9FG9 - chains A and B of the 5 polymer chains in the assembly; structure by electron microscopy, 2.70 A resolution.

== Chain A ==
Molecule: Gamma-aminobutyric acid receptor subunit alpha-1
Source organism: Homo sapiens
UniProt: P14867 (GBRA1_HUMAN); residues 1-429 here correspond to UniProt positions 28-456 (UniProt number = residue number + 27)
Chain sequence (464 residues; each row starts with the number of its first residue; numbers below 1 keep their minus sign (Met-34 is residue -34)):
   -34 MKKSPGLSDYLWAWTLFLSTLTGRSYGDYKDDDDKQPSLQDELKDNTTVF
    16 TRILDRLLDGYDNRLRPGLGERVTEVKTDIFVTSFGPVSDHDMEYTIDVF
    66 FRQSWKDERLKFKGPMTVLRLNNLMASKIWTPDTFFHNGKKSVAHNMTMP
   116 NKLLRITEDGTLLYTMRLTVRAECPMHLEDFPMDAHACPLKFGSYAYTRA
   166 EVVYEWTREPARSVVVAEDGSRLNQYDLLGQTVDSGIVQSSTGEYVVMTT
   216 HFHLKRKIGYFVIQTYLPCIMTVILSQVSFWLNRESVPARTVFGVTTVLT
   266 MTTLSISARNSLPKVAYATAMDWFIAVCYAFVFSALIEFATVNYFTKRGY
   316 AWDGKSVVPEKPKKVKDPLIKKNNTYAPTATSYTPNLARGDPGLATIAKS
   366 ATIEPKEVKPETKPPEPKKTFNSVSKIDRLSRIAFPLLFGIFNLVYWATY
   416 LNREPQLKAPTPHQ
Not modelled in the structure: -34 to 11, 326-383, 419-429
Sequence notes: initiating methionine (-34); expression tag (-33 to 0)
Disulfide bonds: Cys139-Cys153
Glycans and other covalent adducts: glycan linked to Asn111
UniProt features mapped onto this chain:
  - binding site (4-aminobutanoate): Arg67, Thr130
  - binding site (3alpha-hydroxy-5alpha-pregnan-11,20-dione): Trp246
  - glycosylation (N-linked (GlcNAc...) asparagine): Asn11, Asn111

== Chain B ==
Molecule: Gamma-aminobutyric acid receptor subunit beta-3
Source organism: Homo sapiens
UniProt: P28472 (GBRB3_HUMAN), isoform P28472-2; residues -24 to 448 here correspond to UniProt positions 1-473 (UniProt number = residue number + 25)
Chain sequence (473 residues; row label = number of the first residue in the row; numbers below 1 keep their minus sign (Met-24 is residue -24)):
   -24 MCSGLLELLLPIWLSWTLGTRGSEPRSVNDPGNMSFVKETVDKLLKGYDI
    26 RLRPDFGGPPVCVGMNIDIASIDMVSEVNMDYTLTMYFQQYWRDKRLAYS
    76 GIPLNLTLDNRVADQLWVPDTYFLNDKKSFVHGVTVKNRMIRLHPDGTVL
   126 YGLRITTTAACMMDLRRYPLDEQNCTLEIESYGYTTDDIEFYWRGGDKAV
   176 TGVERIELPQFSIVEHRLVSRNVVFATGAYPRLSLSFRLKRNIGYFILQT
   226 YMPSILITILSWVSFWINYDASAARVALGITTVLTMTTINTHLRETLPKI
   276 PYVKAIDMYLMGCFVFVFLALLEYAFVNYIFFGRGPQRQKKLAEKTAKAK
   326 NDRSKSESNRVDAHGNILLTSLEVHNEMNEVSGGIGDTRNSAISFDNSGI
   376 QYRKQSMPREGHGRFLGDRSLPHKKTHLRRRSSQLKIKIPDLTDVNAIDR
   426 WSRIVFPFTFSLFNLVYWLYYVN
Not modelled in the structure: -24 to 7, 314-413, 448
Disulfide bonds: Cys136-Cys150
Glycans and other covalent adducts: N-acetylglucosamine (NAG) linked to Asn80; glycan linked to Asn149
UniProt features mapped onto this chain:
  - binding site (benzamidine): Asp95 to Tyr97, Glu155 to Tyr157, Phe200
  - binding site (4-aminobutanoate): Tyr97, Glu155, Tyr157, Thr202
  - binding site (histamine): Tyr97, Ser156, Tyr157, Thr202
  - glycosylation (N-linked (GlcNAc...) asparagine): Asn8, Asn80, Asn149

== Chain A / chain B interface ==
Residue-residue contacts - 117 pairs, chain A then chain B:
  Thr12(A) with Leu27(B)
  Phe15(A) with Leu27(B), hydrophobic; Phe31(B), hydrophobic
  Thr16(A) with Asp24(B), hydrogen bond; Leu27(B)
  Leu19(A) with Arg26(B); Leu27(B), hydrophobic
  Asp20(A) with Arg26(B), salt bridge
  Leu23(A) with Arg26(B)
  Phe46(A) with Phe200(B), hydrophobic
  Phe65(A) with Tyr97(B); Leu99(B), hydrophobic; Tyr157(B), hydrophobic; Phe200(B), hydrophobic
  Arg67(A) with Ala201(B); Thr202(B)
  Met81(A) with Gly32(B)
  Leu84(A) with Phe31(B), hydrophobic
  Arg85(A) with Phe31(B); Tyr159(B); Asp163(B), salt bridge
  Leu86(A) with Arg26(B)
  Asn87(A) with Ile25(B), hydrogen bond (side chain-backbone); Arg26(B); Tyr159(B)
  Leu89(A) with Ile25(B), hydrophobic; Arg26(B)
  His110(A) with Asp101(B); Lys102(B)
  Met112(A) with Thr96(B); Tyr97(B); Phe98(B), hydrophobic; Ser104(B); Phe105(B); Val106(B); Ile130(B), hydrophobic
  Thr113(A) with Thr96(B), hydrogen bond (backbone-backbone); Leu128(B); Ile130(B)
  Met114(A) with Val93(B), hydrophobic; Pro94(B); Thr96(B)
  Asn116(A) with Tyr97(B); Tyr157(B)
  Lys117(A) with Tyr157(B)
  Leu118(A) with Tyr157(B); Gly158(B); Tyr205(B)
  Arg120(A) with Gly158(B), hydrogen bond (side chain-backbone); Thr160(B); Thr202(B), hydrogen bond (side chain-backbone); Tyr205(B), hydrogen bond
  Leu128(A) with Thr202(B)
  Thr130(A) with Tyr157(B), hydrogen bond
  Met131(A) with Tyr157(B), hydrogen bond (backbone-side chain)
  Arg132(A) with Tyr97(B); Phe98(B), hydrogen bond (side chain-backbone); Leu99(B), hydrogen bond (side chain-backbone); Asp101(B), salt bridge; Tyr157(B), hydrogen bond (backbone-side chain)
  Ser186(A) with Met137(B)
  Arg187(A) with Asn100(B); Lys102(B); Ala135(B); Met137(B)
  Asn189(A) with Met55(B); Met137(B); Lys274(B); Pro276(B)
  Gln190(A) with Lys274(B)
  Lys222(A) with Pro276(B)
  Gly224(A) with Pro276(B)
  Tyr225(A) with Arg269(B), hydrogen bond; Lys274(B); Ile275(B); Pro276(B)
  Phe226(A) with Lys274(B)
  Ile228(A) with Pro276(B); Tyr277(B); Val278(B), hydrophobic; Met286(B), hydrophobic
  Gln229(A) with Asn265(B), hydrogen bond; Arg269(B)
  Leu232(A) with Met286(B), hydrophobic
  Met236(A) with Phe289(B), hydrophobic
  Ile239(A) with Phe293(B), hydrophobic
  Leu240(A) with Phe293(B), hydrophobic; Leu296(B), hydrophobic
  Val243(A) with Leu297(B), hydrophobic; Ala300(B), hydrophobic
  Trp246(A) with Asn303(B); Tyr304(B), hydrophobic
  Leu247(A) with Ala300(B), hydrophobic; Asn303(B)
  Asn248(A) with Asn303(B), hydrogen bond (backbone-side chain); Phe307(B)
  Ser251(A) with Ser247(B), hydrogen bond
  Ala254(A) with Ser247(B); Ala248(B); Val251(B)
  Phe258(A) with Val251(B), hydrophobic; Ile255(B), hydrophobic
  Thr261(A) with Ile255(B); Leu259(B)
  Thr265(A) with Leu259(B)
  Ser272(A) with Arg269(B)
  Ser276(A) with Lys274(B), hydrogen bond
  Ala316(A) with Phe307(B), hydrophobic
  Trp317(A) with Phe306(B); Phe307(B); Gly310(B); Pro311(B)
  Asp318(A) with Phe306(B)
  Gly319(A) with Phe306(B)
  Lys320(A) with Arg313(B), hydrogen bond (backbone-side chain)
  Val322(A) with Arg313(B)
  Arg397(A) with Tyr304(B)
Also at the interface, not in a pair above, chain A (66 interface residues in all): Thr48, Met90, Leu188, Pro253, Val257, Val323, Val389
Also at the interface, not in a pair above, chain B (63 interface residues in all): Phe63, Trp92, Asp95, Val258, Pro273, Tyr299

== In short ==
66 residues of chain A face 63 of chain B across their interface; the contacts include 17 hydrogen bonds and 3
salt bridges. Polar contacts include Asp20(A)-Arg26(B), Arg85(A)-Asp163(B) and Arg132(A)-Asp101(B).
Chain A is Gamma-aminobutyric acid receptor subunit alpha-1 and chain B is Gamma-aminobutyric acid receptor
subunit beta-3, both from Homo sapiens; the structure, Cryo-EM structure of the full-length alpha1beta3gamma2
GABA(A) receptor in complex with GABA and Etomidate in the ..., was determined by electron microscopy.
